Entry 2X2C (X-ray diffraction, 2.41 A resolution); this record covers chains B and K of the 10 polymer chains in the assembly.

# Chain B
Protein: Cyclosporin A
Sequence (11 residues; each row starts with the number of its first residue):
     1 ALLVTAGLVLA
Modified positions: Ala1 (D-alanine; DAL); Leu2, Leu3, Leu8, Leu10 (n-methylleucine; MLE); Val4 (n-methylvaline; MVA); Thr5 (4-methyl-4-[(E)-2-butenyl]-4,N-methyl-threonine; BMT); Ala6 (alpha-aminobutyric acid; ABA); Gly7 (sarcosine; SAR)
Glycans and other covalent adducts: covalent link Ala1-Ala11

# Chain K
Protein: Peptidyl-prolyl cis-trans isomerase A
Organism: Homo sapiens
Notes: EC 5.2.1.8
UniProt: P62937 (PPIA_HUMAN); residues 1-165 here = UniProt positions 1-165
Sequence (165 residues; each row starts with the number of its first residue):
     1 MVNPTVFFDIAVDGEPLGRVSFELFADKVPKTAENFRALSTGEKGFGYKG
    51 SCFHRIIPGFMCQGGDFTRHNGTGGKSIYGEKFEDENFILKHTGPGILSM
   101 ANAGPNTNGSQFFICTAKTEWLDGKHVVFGKVKEGMNIVEAMERFGSRNG
   151 KTSKKITIADCGQLE
Modified positions: Lys125 (n(6)-acetyllysine; ALY)
UniProt features mapped onto this chain:
  - modified residue: Met1 (N-acetylmethionine), Val2 (N-acetylvaline), Lys28 (N6-acetyllysine), Lys44 (N6-acetyllysine), Lys76 (N6-acetyllysine), Ser77 (Phosphoserine), Lys82 (N6-acetyllysine), Thr93 (Phosphothreonine), Lys125 (N6-acetyllysine), Lys131 (N6-acetyllysine), Lys133 (N6-acetyllysine)
  - glycosylation: Asn108 (N-linked (GlcNAc...) asparagine)
  - cross-link (Glycyl lysine isopeptide (Lys-Gly)): Lys28 (interchain with G-Cter in SUMO2), Lys82 (interchain with G-Cter in SUMO2)
  - mutagenesis: Arg55 (R55A: Loss of peptidyl-prolyl cis-trans isomerase activity. No loss of its interaction with BSG/CD147 or its ability to induce leukocyte chemotaxis. No effect on its interaction with MAP3K5/ASK1 ...), Phe60 (F60A: Loss of ability to stimulate MAPK/ERK phosphorylation), Arg69 (R69A: No effect on peptidyl-prolyl cis-trans isomerase activity. Reduced interaction with BSG/CD147 and ability to induce leukocyte chemotaxis), His70 (H70A: No effect on peptidyl-prolyl cis-trans isomerase activity. Reduced interaction with BSG/CD147 and ability to induce leukocyte chemotaxis), Thr107 (T107A: No effect on peptidyl-prolyl cis-trans isomerase activity. Reduced interaction with BSG/CD147 and ability to induce leukocyte chemotaxis), Phe113 (F113A: Reduced ability to stimulate MAPK/ERK phosphorylation), Trp121 (W121A: 200-fold decrease of sensitivity to CsA. Reduced ability to stimulate MAPK/ERK phosphorylation; W121E: Loss of peptidyl-prolyl cis-trans isomerase activity ...), Lys125 (K125Q: Acetylation-mimetic mutant; no effect on its interaction with TARDBP; K125R: Loss of acetylation and interaction with TARDBP), His126 (H126A: Loss of peptidyl-prolyl cis-trans isomerase activity and interaction with HCV NS5A. Loss of ability to stimulate MAPK/ERK phosphorylation)
What the authors report for this chain:
  - post-translational modification sites: Lys125
  - binding site for Cyclosporin A: Lys125

# Interface between chain B and chain K
Residue-residue contacts (5):
  Thr5(B) with Ala103(K)
  Gly7(B) with Thr73(K)
  Leu8(B) with Thr73(K)
  Leu10(B) with Glu81(K)
  Ala11(B) with Glu81(K), hydrogen bond (backbone-side chain)
Interface residues without a listed pair, chain K (5 interface residues in all): Lys82, Thr107

# Overview
The chain B/chain K interface involves 5 residues from each chain, with 1 hydrogen bond. Its one
hydrogen-bonded contact is Ala11(B)-Glu81(K). UniProt lists 9 mutagenesis sites on chain K. The paper reports
a binding site for Cyclosporin A at Lys125(K); a modification site at Lys125(K).
Here chain B is Cyclosporin A and chain K is Peptidyl-prolyl cis-trans isomerase A (Homo sapiens). Entry 2X2C
(acetyl-CypA:cyclosporine complex) was determined by X-ray diffraction, deposited together with 2X25, 2X2A and
2X2D.
